PDB entry 6DBT | electron microscopy, 4.30 A resolution (low resolution: residue-level contacts below are approximate; hydrogen-bond / salt-bridge calls are withheld) | chains C and G of the 8 polymer chains in the assembly

Chain C:
Molecule: Recombination activating gene 1 - MBP chimera
Source organism: Escherichia coli
Notes: EC 2.3.2.27
UniProtKB: chimeric construct of P0AEX9, O13033: residues -113 to 250 from P0AEX9 (MALE_ECOLI) positions 29-392 (UniProt number = residue number + 142); residues 271-1031 from O13033 positions 271-1031 (same numbers)
Sequence (1159 residues; row label = number of the first residue in the row; numbers below 1 keep their minus sign (Met-127 is residue -127)):
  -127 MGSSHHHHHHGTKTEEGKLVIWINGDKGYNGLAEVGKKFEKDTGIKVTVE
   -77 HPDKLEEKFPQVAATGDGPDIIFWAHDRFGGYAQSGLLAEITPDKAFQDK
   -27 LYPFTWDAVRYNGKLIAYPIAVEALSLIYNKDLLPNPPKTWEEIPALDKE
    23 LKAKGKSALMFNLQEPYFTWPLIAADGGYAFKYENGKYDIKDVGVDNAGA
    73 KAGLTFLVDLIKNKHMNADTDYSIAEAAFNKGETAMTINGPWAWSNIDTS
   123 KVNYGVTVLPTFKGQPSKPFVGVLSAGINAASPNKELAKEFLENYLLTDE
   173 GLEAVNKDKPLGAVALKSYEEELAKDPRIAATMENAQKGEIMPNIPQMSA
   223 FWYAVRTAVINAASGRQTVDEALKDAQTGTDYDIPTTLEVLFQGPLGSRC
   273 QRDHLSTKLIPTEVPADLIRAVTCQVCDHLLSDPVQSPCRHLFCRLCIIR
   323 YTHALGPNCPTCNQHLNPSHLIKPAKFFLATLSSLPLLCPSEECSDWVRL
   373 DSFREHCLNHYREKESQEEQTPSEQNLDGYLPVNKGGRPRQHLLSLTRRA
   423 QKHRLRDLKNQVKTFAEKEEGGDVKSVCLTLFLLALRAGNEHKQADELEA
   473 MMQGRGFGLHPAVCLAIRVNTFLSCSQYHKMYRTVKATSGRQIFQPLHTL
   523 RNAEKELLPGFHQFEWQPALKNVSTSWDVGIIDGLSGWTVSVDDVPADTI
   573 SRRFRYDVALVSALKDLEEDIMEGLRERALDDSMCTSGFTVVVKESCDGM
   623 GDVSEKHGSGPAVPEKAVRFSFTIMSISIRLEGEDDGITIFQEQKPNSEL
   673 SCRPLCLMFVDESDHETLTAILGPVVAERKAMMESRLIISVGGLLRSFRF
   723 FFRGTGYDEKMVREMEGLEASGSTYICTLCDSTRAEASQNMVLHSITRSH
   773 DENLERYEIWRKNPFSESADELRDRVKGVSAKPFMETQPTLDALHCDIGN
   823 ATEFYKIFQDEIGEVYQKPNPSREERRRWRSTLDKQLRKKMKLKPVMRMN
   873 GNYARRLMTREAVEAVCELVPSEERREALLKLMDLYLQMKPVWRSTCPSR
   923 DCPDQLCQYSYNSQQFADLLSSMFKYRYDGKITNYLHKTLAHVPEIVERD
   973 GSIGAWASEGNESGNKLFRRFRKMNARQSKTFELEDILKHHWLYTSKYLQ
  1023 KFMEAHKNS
Not modelled in the structure: -127 to 407, 629-635, 1029-1031
Construct notes: initiating methionine (-127); expression tag (-126 to -114); linker (251-270)
Bound ions: Ca2+ near Asp730 (its only coordinating residue here); Zn2+: Cys749, His959, His964

Chain G:
Molecule: Forward strand of 23-RSS substrate DNA
Sequence (61 nucleotides; numbered 1 to 61; the number before each row is that of its first residue):
     1 GATCTGGCCTGTCTTACACAGTGGTAGTACTCCACTGTCTGGCTGTACAA
    51 AAACCCTGCAG

How chain C and chain G interact:
Contacting residue pairs - 11 pairs, chain C then chain G:
  Ala460(C) - DC43(G)
  Pro867(C) - DC17(G)
  Val868(C) - DC17(G)
  Met869(C) - DA16(G)
  Arg870(C) - DA16(G)
  Arg870(C) - DC17(G)
  Asn872(C) - DC17(G)
  Asn872(C) - DA18(G)
  Asn874(C) - DA18(G)
  Lys988(C) - DA20(G)
  Arg992(C) - DG21(G)
Interface residues without a listed pair, chain C (13 interface residues in all): Leu456, Arg459, His464, Gly744
Interface residues without a listed pair, chain G (9 interface residues in all): DT10, DG42, DT44

Overview:
Chain C and chain G form an interface of 13 and 9 residues respectively. Cys749(C), His959(C) and His964(C)
coordinate Zn2+.
Here chain C is Recombination activating gene 1 - MBP chimera (Escherichia coli) and chain G is Forward strand
of 23-RSS substrate DNA. Entry 6DBT (Cryo-EM structure of RAG in complex with 12-RSS and 23-RSS substrate
DNAs) was determined by electron microscopy, deposited together with 6DBI, 6DBJ, 6DBL, 6DBO, 6DBQ, 6DBR and 4
further entries.
